4BSP - chain A; structure by X-ray diffraction, 2.00 A resolution.

Chain A:
Name: R-spondin-1
Source organism: Homo sapiens
Notes: fragment: fu1fu2, residues 31-146
UniProt: Q2MKA7 (RSPO1_HUMAN); numbering as in UniProt (aligned over 31-146)
Amino-acid sequence (126 residues; each row starts with the number of its first residue):
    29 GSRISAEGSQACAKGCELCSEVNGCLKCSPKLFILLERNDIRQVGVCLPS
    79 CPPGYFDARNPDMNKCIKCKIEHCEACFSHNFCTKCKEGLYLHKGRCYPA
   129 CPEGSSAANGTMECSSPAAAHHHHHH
Disordered / not traced: 29-39, 128-154
Cystine bridges: Cys40-Cys47, Cys44-Cys53, Cys56-Cys75, Cys79-Cys94, Cys97-Cys105, Cys102-Cys111, Cys114-Cys125
Sequence notes: expression tag (29-30, 147-154)
Swiss-Prot annotation at these positions:
  - glycosylation: Asn137 (N-linked (GlcNAc...) asparagine)
  - mutagenesis: Arg66 (R66A: Strongly reduces activation of Wnt signaling; R66W: Reduces activation of Wnt signaling), Arg70 (R70C/E: Strongly reduces activation of Wnt signaling), Gln71 (Q71E: No effect on activation of Wnt signaling; Q71R: Strongly reduces activation of Wnt signaling), Gly73 (G73E/R: Strongly reduces activation of Wnt signaling), Arg87 (R87A: Nearly abolishes activation of Wnt signaling), Phe106 (F106A: Abolishes activation of Wnt signaling. Abolishes LGR4 binding; F106E: Abolishes activation of Wnt signaling), Phe110 (F110A: Nearly abolishes activation of Wnt signaling; F110E: Abolishes activation of Wnt signaling), Lys122 (K122A: Strongly reduces affinity for LGR4), Arg124 (R124A: Strongly reduces affinity for LGR4), Asn137 (N137Q: Secretion of RSPO1 is decreased. Increased Wnt/beta-catenin signaling-enhancing effects)
What the authors report for this chain:
  - mutagenesis - F106E, F110E: abolished growth
  - mutagenesis - R66W, R70C, Q71R, G73R: unchanged binding to ecto-LGR5
  - mutagenesis - R66W, R70C, Q71R, G73R: decreased signaling

Summary:
UniProt lists 10 mutagenesis sites. From the paper: R66W, R70C and Q71R, among others, reduce signaling; F106E
and F110E abolish growth.
Chain A is R-spondin-1 (Homo sapiens); the structure, Crystal structure of R-spondin 1 (Fu1Fu2) - Holmium
soak, was determined by X-ray diffraction, deposited together with 4BSU, 4BSO, 4BSR, 4BSS and 4BST.
